Entry 6TYE (X-ray diffraction, 3.79 A resolution); this record covers chains C and D of the 9 polymer chains in the assembly.

# Chain C
Molecule: DNA-directed RNA polymerase subunit beta
Source organism: Mycobacterium tuberculosis
Notes: EC 2.7.7.6
UniProtKB: P9WGY8 (RPOB_MYCTO); numbering as in UniProt (aligned over 1-1178)
Chain sequence (1178 residues; numbered 1 to 1178; the number before each row is that of its first residue):
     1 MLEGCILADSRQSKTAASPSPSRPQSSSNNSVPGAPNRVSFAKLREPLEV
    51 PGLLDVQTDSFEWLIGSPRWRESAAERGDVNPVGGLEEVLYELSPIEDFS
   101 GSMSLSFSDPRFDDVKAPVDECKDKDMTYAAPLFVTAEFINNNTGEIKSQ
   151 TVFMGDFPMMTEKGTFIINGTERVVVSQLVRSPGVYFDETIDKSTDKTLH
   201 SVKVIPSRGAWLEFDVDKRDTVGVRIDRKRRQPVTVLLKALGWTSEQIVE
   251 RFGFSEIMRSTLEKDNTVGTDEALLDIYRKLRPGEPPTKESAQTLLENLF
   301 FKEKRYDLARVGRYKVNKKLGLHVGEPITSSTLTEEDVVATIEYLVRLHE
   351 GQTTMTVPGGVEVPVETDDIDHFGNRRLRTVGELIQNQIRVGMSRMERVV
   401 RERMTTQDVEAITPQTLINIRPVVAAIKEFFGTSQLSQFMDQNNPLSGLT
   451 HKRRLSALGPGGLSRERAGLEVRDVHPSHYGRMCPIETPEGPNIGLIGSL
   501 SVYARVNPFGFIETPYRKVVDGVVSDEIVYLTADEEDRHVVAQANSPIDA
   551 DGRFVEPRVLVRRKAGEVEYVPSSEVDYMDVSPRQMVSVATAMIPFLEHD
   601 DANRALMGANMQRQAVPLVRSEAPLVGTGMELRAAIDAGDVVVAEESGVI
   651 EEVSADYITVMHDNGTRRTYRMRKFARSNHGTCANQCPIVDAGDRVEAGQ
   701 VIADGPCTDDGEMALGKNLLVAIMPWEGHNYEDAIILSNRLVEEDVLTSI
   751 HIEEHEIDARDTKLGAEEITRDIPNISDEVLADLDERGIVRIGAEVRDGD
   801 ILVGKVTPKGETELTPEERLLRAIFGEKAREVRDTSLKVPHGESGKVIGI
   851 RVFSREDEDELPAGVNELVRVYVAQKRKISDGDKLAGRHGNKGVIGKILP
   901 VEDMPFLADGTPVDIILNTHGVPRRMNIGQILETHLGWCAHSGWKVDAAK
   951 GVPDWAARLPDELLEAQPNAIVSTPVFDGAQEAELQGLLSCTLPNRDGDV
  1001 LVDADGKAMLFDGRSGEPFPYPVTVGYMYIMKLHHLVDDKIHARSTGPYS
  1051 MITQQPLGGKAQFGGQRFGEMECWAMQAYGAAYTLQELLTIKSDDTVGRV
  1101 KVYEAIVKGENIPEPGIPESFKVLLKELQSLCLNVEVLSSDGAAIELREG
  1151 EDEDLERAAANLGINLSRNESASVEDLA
Unresolved in the structure: 1-27, 826-830, 1147-1178

# Chain D
Molecule: DNA-directed RNA polymerase subunit beta'
Source organism: Mycobacterium tuberculosis
Notes: EC 2.7.7.6
UniProtKB: A0A0E8TXU5 (A0A0E8TXU5_MYCTX); residues 1-1316 here = UniProt positions 1-1316
Chain sequence (1316 residues; row label = number of the first residue in the row):
     1 MLDVNFFDELRIGLATAEDIRQWSYGEVKKPETINYRTLKPEKDGLFCEK
    51 IFGPTRDWECYCGKYKRVRFKGIICERCGVEVTRAKVRRERMGHIELAAP
   101 VTHIWYFKGVPSRLGYLLDLAPKDLEKIIYFAAYVITSVDEEMRHNELST
   151 LEAEMAVERKAVEDQRDGELEARAQKLEADLAELEAEGAKADARRKVRDG
   201 GEREMRQIRDRAQRELDRLEDIWSTFTKLAPKQLIVDENLYRELVDRYGE
   251 YFTGAMGAESIQKLIENFDIDAEAESLRDVIRNGKGQKKLRALKRLKVVA
   301 AFQQSGNSPMGMVLDAVPVIPPELRPMVQLDGGRFATSDLNDLYRRVINR
   351 NNRLKRLIDLGAPEIIVNNEKRMLQESVDALFDNGRRGRPVTGPGNRPLK
   401 SLSDLLKGKQGRFRQNLLGKRVDYSGRSVIVVGPQLKLHQCGLPKLMALE
   451 LFKPFVMKRLVDLNHAQNIKSAKRMVERQRPQVWDVLEEVIAEHPVLLNR
   501 APTLHRLGIQAFEPMLVEGKAIQLHPLVCEAFNADFDGDQMAVHLPLSAE
   551 AQAEARILMLSSNNILSPASGRPLAMPRLDMVTGLYYLTTEVPGDTGEYQ
   601 PASGDHPETGVYSSPAEAIMAADRGVLSVRAKIKVRLTQLRPPVEIEAEL
   651 FGHSGWQPGDAWMAETTLGRVMFNELLPLGYPFVNKQMHKKVQAAIINDL
   701 AERYPMIVVAQTVDKLKDAGFYWATRSGVTVSMADVLVPPRKKEILDHYE
   751 ERADKVEKQFQRGALNHDERNEALVEIWKEATDEVGQALREHYPDDNPII
   801 TIVDSGATGNFTQTRTLAGMKGLVTNPKGEFIPRPVKSSFREGLTVLEYF
   851 INTHGARKGLADTALRTADSGYLTRRLVDVSQDVIVREHDCQTERGIVVE
   901 LAERAPDGTLIRDPYIETSAYARTLGTDAVDEAGNVIVERGQDLGDPEID
   951 ALLAAGITQVKVRSVLTCATSTGVCATCYGRSMATGKLVDIGEAVGIVAA
  1001 QSIGEPGTQLTMRTFHQGGVGEDITGGLPRVQELFEARVPRGKAPIADVT
  1051 GRVRLEDGERFYKITIVPDDGGEEVVYDKISKRQRLRVFKHEDGSERVLS
  1101 DGDHVEVGQQLMEGSADPHEVLRVQGPREVQIHLVREVQEVYRAQGVSIH
  1151 DKHIEVIVRQMLRRVTIIDSGSTEFLPGSLIDRAEFEAENRRVVAEGGEP
  1201 AAGRPVLMGITKASLATDSWLSAASFQETTRVLTDAAINCRSDKLNGLKE
  1251 NVIIGKLIPAGTGINRYRNIAVQPTEEARAAAYTIPSYEDQYYSPDFGAA
  1301 TGAAVPLDDYGYSDYR
Unresolved in the structure: 1-5, 1012-1025, 1282-1316

# How chain C and chain D interact
Pairs across the interface (338; chain C residue first):
  R473(C) with R857(D), hydrogen bond (backbone-side chain)
  D474(C) with P827(D); R857(D)
  V475(C) with F850(D), hydrophobic; T853(D); H854(D); R857(D)
  H476(C) with F850(D)
  P477(C) with F850(D), hydrophobic
  Y480(C) with V846(D); L847(D)
  C484(C) with R857(D)
  P485(C) with F850(D), hydrophobic; T853(D); R857(D), hydrogen bond (backbone-side chain)
  I486(C) with Y849(D), hydrophobic; T853(D)
  T488(C) with R857(D)
  I494(C) with L860(D), hydrophobic
  G495(C) with R857(D)
  Q543(C) with T845(D), hydrogen bond; V846(D), hydrogen bond (side chain-backbone); L847(D), hydrogen bond (side chain-backbone)
  N545(C) with V846(D)
  V568(C) with L847(D), hydrophobic
  Y570(C) with R834(D)
  P583(C) with V846(D)
  M586(C) with V846(D), hydrophobic; F850(D), hydrophobic
  L597(C) with Y849(D)
  E598(C) with G843(D); L844(D), hydrogen bond (backbone-backbone)
  H599(C) with F840(D), hydrogen bond (side chain-backbone); R841(D); E842(D); G843(D)
  D600(C) with F840(D); Y849(D), hydrogen bond (backbone-side chain)
  D601(C) with F840(D); Y849(D); N852(D), hydrogen bond
  A602(C) with Y849(D), hydrogen bond (backbone-side chain); A856(D), hydrophobic
  N603(C) with A856(D); L860(D)
  A605(C) with Y849(D)
  I723(C) with V729(D); T730(D), hydrogen bond (backbone-side chain)
  M724(C) with T725(D)
  P725(C) with D580(D); A724(D); T725(D); V729(D)
  W726(C) with T725(D)
  E727(C) with P434(D); F721(D); T725(D), hydrogen bond (backbone-side chain); R726(D), salt bridge
  G728(C) with V432(D); P434(D); F721(D)
  H729(C) with V432(D); P434(D)
  Y731(C) with P526(D); C529(D), hydrophobic; F536(D); R578(D), hydrogen bond; L579(D), hydrophobic; M581(D), hydrophobic; F721(D), hydrophobic
  E732(C) with A534(D); D535(D); F536(D); R578(D), salt bridge; L579(D)
  D733(C) with F536(D)
  A734(C) with F536(D)
  R760(C) with D331(D), salt bridge
  K763(C) with L39(D)
  R797(C) with R478(D); Q479(D), hydrogen bond
  D798(C) with R478(D); Q479(D), hydrogen bond
  G799(C) with R478(D), hydrogen bond (backbone-side chain)
  D800(C) with R478(D), salt bridge
  T812(C) with E59(D), hydrogen bond
  E813(C) with R56(D), salt bridge; E59(D)
  D881(C) with A521(D)
  G882(C) with V429(D); V431(D)
  K884(C) with D537(D), hydrogen bond (side chain-backbone)
  K892(C) with D537(D)
  G893(C) with F536(D); D537(D)
  V894(C) with I430(D); F536(D), hydrogen bond (backbone-backbone); G538(D)
  I895(C) with V431(D)
  G896(C) with V431(D)
  N918(C) with D580(D), hydrogen bond
  T919(C) with V729(D), hydrogen bond (side chain-backbone); T730(D); V731(D)
  H920(C) with L579(D); D580(D), salt bridge; T583(D), hydrogen bond; I802(D)
  P923(C) with L817(D)
  R924(C) with T808(D)
  M926(C) with Q813(D); L817(D), hydrophobic; F840(D), hydrophobic
  I928(C) with L817(D), hydrophobic
  I931(C) with V731(D), hydrophobic; S732(D); M733(D)
  L932(C) with M733(D), hydrophobic
  H935(C) with S732(D), hydrogen bond; M733(D), hydrogen bond (side chain-backbone)
  F977(C) with V846(D), hydrophobic; Y849(D), hydrophobic
  E982(C) with R841(D), salt bridge; E842(D)
  D1005(C) with S732(D), hydrogen bond (backbone-side chain); A734(D)
  K1007(C) with S732(D); D735(D), salt bridge
  D1012(C) with R726(D), salt bridge
  F1019(C) with T725(D)
  P1020(C) with R726(D)
  Y1021(C) with Y587(D), hydrogen bond; R630(D); R726(D); S727(D); G728(D)
  P1022(C) with T730(D)
  V1023(C) with T730(D)
  T1024(C) with T730(D); V731(D), hydrogen bond (side chain-backbone); S732(D)
  V1037(C) with V429(D), hydrophobic
  D1038(C) with K520(D), salt bridge
  K1040(C) with R427(D); S428(D); Q540(D)
  I1041(C) with R427(D); S428(D); P444(D), hydrophobic; K520(D)
  H1042(C) with G426(D); R427(D), hydrogen bond (backbone-backbone); M447(D)
  A1043(C) with S425(D); G426(D); M447(D), hydrophobic; E450(D)
  R1044(C) with D423(D), salt bridge; Y424(D), hydrogen bond (backbone-backbone); S425(D), hydrogen bond (backbone-backbone); E450(D); L451(D)
  S1045(C) with D423(D); Y424(D), hydrogen bond (backbone-backbone); E450(D), hydrogen bond; K453(D)
  T1046(C) with D423(D)
  Y1049(C) with D423(D), hydrogen bond
  M1051(C) with R89(D), hydrogen bond (backbone-side chain); E323(D)
  I1052(C) with R89(D), hydrogen bond (backbone-side chain); E323(D); L324(D), hydrophobic; P326(D), hydrophobic; R412(D)
  T1053(C) with N416(D)
  Q1054(C) with R89(D)
  Q1055(C) with N416(D), hydrogen bond (side chain-backbone); K420(D); R421(D)
  P1056(C) with R421(D); D423(D)
  L1057(C) with R421(D)
  G1058(C) with R421(D)
  F1063(C) with E450(D)
  G1065(C) with R421(D); V422(D); S425(D)
  Q1066(C) with R421(D); V422(D), hydrogen bond (backbone-backbone); S425(D), hydrogen bond (backbone-side chain); G426(D); R427(D), hydrogen bond
  R1067(C) with R414(D); Q415(D), hydrogen bond (side chain-backbone); G419(D), hydrogen bond (side chain-backbone); K420(D); R421(D)
  F1068(C) with G419(D); K420(D), hydrogen bond (backbone-backbone); H544(D)
  E1070(C) with R414(D), salt bridge; L418(D); R875(D), salt bridge; K1249(D), salt bridge
  M1071(C) with T503(D)
  E1072(C) with N499(D); T503(D), hydrogen bond; I509(D)
  C1073(C) with L418(D), hydrogen bond (side chain-backbone)
  W1074(C) with R875(D); V878(D), hydrophobic; I997(D); Q1001(D)
  A1075(C) with T503(D); R506(D); Q1001(D)
  M1076(C) with I509(D), hydrophobic; M559(D), hydrophobic
  Q1077(C) with Q882(D), hydrogen bond; A994(D); I997(D); L1248(D)
  A1078(C) with R506(D); Q1001(D)
  Y1079(C) with R506(D), hydrogen bond (side chain-backbone); L507(D); I509(D), hydrogen bond (side chain-backbone); Q510(D); L558(D); M559(D), hydrophobic; N564(D)
  G1080(C) with G1261(D); T1262(D), hydrogen bond (backbone-backbone)
  A1081(C) with E554(D)
  A1082(C) with E554(D), hydrogen bond (backbone-side chain); L1257(D); I1258(D), hydrophobic; A1260(D); T1262(D), hydrogen bond (backbone-side chain); G1263(D)
  Y1083(C) with E550(D); E554(D), hydrogen bond (backbone-side chain); L1257(D); T1262(D); R1268(D)
  T1084(C) with A551(D); E554(D), hydrogen bond
  L1085(C) with V1252(D), hydrophobic; I1258(D), hydrophobic
  Q1086(C) with G1255(D), hydrogen bond (side chain-backbone); L1257(D)
  E1087(C) with P546(D); L547(D), hydrogen bond (side chain-backbone); S548(D), hydrogen bond (side chain-backbone); A551(D)
  L1088(C) with V422(D)
  L1089(C) with K420(D), hydrogen bond (backbone-side chain); V1252(D), hydrophobic
  T1090(C) with G1255(D)
  K1092(C) with V422(D); D423(D), hydrogen bond (backbone-backbone); Y424(D); L545(D), hydrogen bond (side chain-backbone); L547(D)
  S1093(C) with K420(D); R421(D), hydrogen bond (side chain-backbone)
  D1094(C) with K420(D)
  T1096(C) with K86(D)
  V1102(C) with L547(D), hydrophobic
  Y1103(C) with Y424(D); M457(D)
  I1106(C) with Y424(D); P454(D), hydrophobic; F455(D), hydrophobic
  V1107(C) with M457(D), hydrophobic; K458(D)
  K1108(C) with K458(D)
  I1112(C) with L547(D); S548(D)
  P1118(C) with K420(D); I1254(D)
  E1119(C) with R89(D), salt bridge
  S1120(C) with N416(D), hydrogen bond (side chain-backbone); L417(D)
  F1121(C) with I1253(D), hydrophobic; I1254(D), hydrophobic
  V1123(C) with R412(D)
  L1124(C) with F413(D), hydrophobic; L417(D), hydrophobic
  K1126(C) with E90(D), hydrogen bond (side chain-backbone); M92(D); P321(D)
  E1127(C) with L405(D); L406(D); R412(D), salt bridge
  L1128(C) with L406(D), hydrophobic; L1233(D), hydrophobic
  Q1129(C) with W23(D); M92(D); P318(D)
  S1130(C) with M92(D); P318(D); F382(D); L402(D)
  L1131(C) with H103(D), hydrogen bond (backbone-side chain); W105(D), hydrophobic; F382(D); L402(D), hydrophobic; S403(D)
  C1132(C) with A15(D), hydrogen bond (backbone-backbone); H103(D); L314(D), hydrophobic; P318(D); F382(D), hydrophobic
  L1133(C) with G13(D); W23(D); W105(D), hydrophobic; Y106(D); A1237(D), hydrophobic
  N1134(C) with R11(D); I12(D); G13(D), hydrogen bond (backbone-backbone); L14(D); D19(D), hydrogen bond; W23(D)
  V1135(C) with R11(D); I12(D), hydrophobic
  E1136(C) with L10(D); R11(D), salt bridge
  V1137(C) with E9(D); L10(D), hydrophobic
  L1138(C) with F7(D); D8(D), hydrogen bond (backbone-backbone); E9(D), hydrogen bond (backbone-backbone); R11(D)
  S1140(C) with D8(D)
  I1145(C) with F7(D), hydrophobic
Other interface residues (no listed pair), chain C (164 interface residues in all): L470, H479, L606, N730, R819, V922, Q981, L985, Q986, G1047, G1069, G1109, I1117, S1139, G1142
Other interface residues (no listed pair), chain D (179 interface residues in all): F6, I20, K66, V68, I320, Y344, Q435, I469, L497, A501, A542, Y722, I799, A807, T816, K858, A861, D862, L865, T874, V998, W1220, L1221

# Summary
The interface between chain C and chain D involves 164 residues on one side and 179 on the other; the contacts
include 67 hydrogen bonds and 17 salt bridges. Polar contacts include E727(C)-R726(D), E732(C)-R578(D) and
R760(C)-D331(D).
Here chain C is DNA-directed RNA polymerase subunit beta and chain D is DNA-directed RNA polymerase subunit
beta', both from Mycobacterium tuberculosis. Entry 6TYE (Crystal structure of MTB sigma L transcription
initiation complex with 5 nt long RNA primer) was determined by X-ray diffraction together with 6KQD, 6KQE,
6KQF, 6KQG, 6KQH, 6KQL and 6 further entries from the same study.
